Entry 8KCB (electron microscopy, 3.17 A resolution); this record covers chains E and I of the 11 polymer chains in the assembly.

Chain E:
Name: Histone H3.1
Organism: Arabidopsis thaliana
UniProtKB: P59226 (H31_ARATH); residues 0-135 here correspond to UniProt positions 1-136 (UniProt number = residue number + 1)
Amino-acid sequence (136 residues; numbered 0 to 135; the number before each row is that of its first residue; numbering starts at 0):
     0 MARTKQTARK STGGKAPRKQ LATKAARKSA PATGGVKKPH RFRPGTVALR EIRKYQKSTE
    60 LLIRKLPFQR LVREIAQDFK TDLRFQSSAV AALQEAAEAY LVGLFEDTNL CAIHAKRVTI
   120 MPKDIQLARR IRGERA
Disordered / not traced: 0-46
UniProt features mapped onto this chain:
  - site: Lys14 (Not N6-methylated), Lys27 (Not N6-acetylated), Ala31 (Recognition by ATXR5 and ATXR6), Lys36 (Not N6-acetylated)
  - modified residue: Lys4 (N6,N6,N6-trimethyllysine), Lys9 (N6,N6,N6-trimethyllysine), Ser10 (Phosphoserine), Thr11 (Phosphothreonine), Lys14 (N6-acetyllysine), Lys18 (N6-acetyllysine), Lys23 (N6-acetyllysine), Lys27 (N6,N6,N6-trimethyllysine), Ser28 (Phosphoserine), Lys36 (N6,N6,N6-trimethyllysine)

Chain I:
Molecule: 170-nt DNA strand
Sequence (170 nucleotides; row label = number of the first residue in the row; numbers below 1 keep their minus sign (DA-11 is residue -11)):
   -11 ATCCTGGAGA ATCCCGGTGC CGAGGCCGCT CAATTGGTCG TAGACAGCTC TAGCACCGCT
    49 TAAACGCACG TACGCGCTGT CCCCCGCGTT TTAACCGCCA AGGGGATTAC TCCCTAGTCT
   109 CCAGGCACGT GTCACATATA TACATCCTGT TCCAGTGCCG GTGTCGCGAT
Disordered / not traced: -11 to 0, 127-158

Chain E / chain I interface:
Residue-residue contacts (14; chain E residue first):
  Arg63(E) - DA51(I)  sugar contact
  Arg63(E) - DA52(I)  salt bridge to the phosphate
  Arg72(E) - DC42(I)  salt bridge to the phosphate
  Arg83(E) - DG41(I)  hydrogen bond to the sugar
  Arg83(E) - DC42(I)  hydrogen bond to the sugar
  Phe84(E) - DG41(I)  sugar contact
  Phe84(E) - DC42(I)  phosphate contact
  Gln85(E) - DG41(I)  phosphate contact
  Arg116(E) - DG62(I)  phosphate contact
  Arg116(E) - DC63(I)  phosphate contact
  Val117(E) - DC61(I)  sugar contact
  Val117(E) - DG62(I)  phosphate contact
  Thr118(E) - DG62(I)  hydrogen bond to the phosphate
  Lys122(E) - DC63(I)  salt bridge to the phosphate
Interface residues without a listed pair, chain E (12 interface residues in all): Gln68, Lys115, Met120

Summary:
12 residues of chain E face 7 of chain I across their interface, with 3 hydrogen bonds and 3 salt bridges.
Polar pairs include Arg83(E)-DG41(I), Arg83(E)-DC42(I) and Thr118(E)-DG62(I).
Here chain E is Histone H3.1 (Arabidopsis thaliana) and chain I is a 170-nt DNA strand. Entry 8KCB (Complex of
DDM1-nucleosome(H2A) complex with DDM1 bound to SHL2) was determined by electron microscopy (same publication
as 8KCC).
